3J91 - chains 0 and 1 of the 3 polymer chains in the assembly; structure by electron microscopy, 8.80 A resolution (very low resolution: no residue pairs are listed; an interface is given only as per-side residue counts).

# Chain 0
Protein: VP0
From: Enterovirus A71
UniProtKB: E5RPG0 (E5RPG0_9ENTO); residues 1-323 here = UniProt positions 1-323
Sequence (323 residues; numbered 1 to 323; the number before each row is that of its first residue):
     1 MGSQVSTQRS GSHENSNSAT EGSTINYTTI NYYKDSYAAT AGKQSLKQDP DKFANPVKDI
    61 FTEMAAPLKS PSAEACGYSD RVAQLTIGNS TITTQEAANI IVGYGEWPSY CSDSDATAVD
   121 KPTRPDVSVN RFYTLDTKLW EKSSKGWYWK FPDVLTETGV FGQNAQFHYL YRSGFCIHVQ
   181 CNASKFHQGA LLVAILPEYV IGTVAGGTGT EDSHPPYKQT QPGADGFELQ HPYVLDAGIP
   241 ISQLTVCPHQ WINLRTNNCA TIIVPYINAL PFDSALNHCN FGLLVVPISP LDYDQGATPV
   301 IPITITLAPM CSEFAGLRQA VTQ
Unresolved in the structure: 1-81, 319-323

# Chain 1
Protein: VP1
From: Enterovirus A71
UniProtKB: E5RPG0 (E5RPG0_9ENTO); residues 1-297 here correspond to UniProt positions 566-862 (UniProt number = residue number + 565)
Sequence (297 residues; numbered 1 to 297; the number before each row is that of its first residue):
     1 GDRVADVIES SIGDSVSRAL TRALPAPTGQ NTQVSSHRLD TGKVPALQAA EIGASSNASD
    61 ESMIETRCVL NSHSTAETTL DSFFSRAGLV GEIDLPLEGT TNPNGYANWD IDITGYAQMR
   121 RKVELFTYMR FDAEFTFVAC TPTGGVVPQL LQYMFVPPGA PKPDSRESLA WQTATNPSVF
   181 VKLSDPPAQV SVPFMSPASA YQWFYDGYPT FGEHKQEKDL EYGACPNNMM GTFSVRTVGT
   241 SKSKYPLVVR IYMRMKHVRA WIPRPMRNQN YLFKANPNYA GNSIKPTGAS RTAITTL
Unresolved in the structure: 1-72, 211-217
From the paper describing this entry:
  - conformationally variable residues (order/disorder transition): Phe211 to Glu217

# Interface between chain 0 and chain 1
At this resolution (9 A) residue pairs are not listed: 46 residues of chain 0 and 38 of chain 1 lie at the interface.

# In short
46 residues of chain 0 face 38 of chain 1 across their interface. From the paper: conformational variability
at Phe211(1).
Here chain 0 is VP0 and chain 1 is VP1, both from Enterovirus A71. Entry 3J91 (Cryo-electron microscopy of
Enterovirus 71 (EV71) procapsid in complex with Fab fragments of neutralizing antibody 22A12) was determined
by electron microscopy, deposited together with 3J93.
